Entry 4UI6 (X-ray diffraction, 1.80 A resolution); this record covers chains B and D.

[Chain B]
Protein: Tankyrase-2
Source organism: Homo sapiens
Notes: EC 2.4.2.30; fragment: c-terminal fragment, residues 946-1113
UniProt: Q9H2K2 (TNKS2_HUMAN); residue numbers follow UniProt; this construct covers 946-1113
Chain sequence (191 residues; row label = number of the first residue in the row):
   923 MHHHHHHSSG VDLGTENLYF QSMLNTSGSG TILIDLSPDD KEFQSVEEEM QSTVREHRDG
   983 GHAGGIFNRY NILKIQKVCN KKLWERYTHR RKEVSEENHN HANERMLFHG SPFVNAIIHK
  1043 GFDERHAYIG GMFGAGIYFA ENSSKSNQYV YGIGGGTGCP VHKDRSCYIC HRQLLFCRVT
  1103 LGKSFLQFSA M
Disordered / not traced: 923-951
Differences from the reference sequence: expression tag (923-945)
Ligand contacts:
  - TA-47 (ECZ; 8-methoxy-2-[4-(trifluoromethyl)phenyl]-3,4-dihydroquinazolin-4-one): Phe1030, His1031, Gly1032, Ser1033, Pro1034, Phe1035, Arg1047, His1048, Ala1049, Tyr1050, Tyr1060, Phe1061, Ala1062, Lys1067, Ser1068, Tyr1071, Ile1075
  - Zn2+ (ZN): Cys1081, Val1083, His1084, Cys1089, Cys1092
Curated features (UniProtKB/Swiss-Prot):
  - binding site (Zn(2+)): Cys1081, His1084, Cys1089, Cys1092
  - mutagenesis: Met1054 (M1054V: Loss of activity)
Reported in the primary citation:
  - binding site for TA-47: Gly1032, Pro1034, Phe1035, Tyr1050, Ser1068, Ile1075

[Chain D]
Protein: Tankyrase-2
Source organism: Homo sapiens
Notes: EC 2.4.2.30; fragment: c-terminal fragment, residues 1115-1162
UniProt: Q9H2K2 (TNKS2_HUMAN); residues 1115-1162 here = UniProt positions 1115-1162
Chain sequence (48 residues; each row starts with the number of its first residue):
  1115 MAHSPPGHHS VTGRPSVNGL ALAEYVIYRG EQAYPEYLIT YQIMRPEG
Disordered / not traced: 1162

[Chain B / chain D interface]
Pairs across the interface (154; chain B residue first):
  Glu964(B) with Tyr1151(D), hydrogen bond
  Val968(B) with Ile1153(D), hydrophobic
  Met972(B) with Ile1153(D), hydrophobic
  Arg977(B) with Asn1132(D); Leu1134(D); Ala1135(D)
  Gly986(B) with Ile1157(D)
  Ile988(B) with Met1158(D); Pro1160(D)
  Phe989(B) with Ile1157(D), hydrophobic; Met1158(D)
  Asn990(B) with Pro1160(D)
  Arg991(B) with Met1158(D), hydrogen bond (backbone-backbone); Glu1161(D), salt bridge
  Tyr992(B) with Tyr1155(D), hydrophobic; Gln1156(D); Met1158(D)
  Asn993(B) with Tyr1155(D); Gln1156(D), hydrogen bond (backbone-backbone); Met1158(D)
  Ile994(B) with Thr1154(D)
  Leu995(B) with Thr1154(D), hydrogen bond (backbone-backbone); Gln1156(D)
  Lys996(B) with Leu1152(D); Ile1153(D); Thr1154(D), hydrogen bond (backbone-backbone)
  Ile997(B) with Leu1152(D)
  Gln998(B) with Tyr1151(D); Leu1152(D), hydrogen bond (backbone-backbone)
  Lys999(B) with Glu1150(D); Tyr1151(D)
  Val1000(B) with Tyr1148(D), hydrogen bond (backbone-side chain); Pro1149(D); Glu1150(D), hydrogen bond (backbone-backbone)
  Cys1001(B) with Tyr1148(D)
  Asn1002(B) with Tyr1148(D), hydrogen bond (backbone-side chain)
  Leu1005(B) with Tyr1148(D), hydrophobic
  Trp1006(B) with Tyr1148(D)
  Arg1008(B) with Gly1144(D); Glu1145(D)
  Tyr1009(B) with Glu1145(D); Gln1146(D); Ala1147(D); Tyr1148(D), hydrophobic
  Arg1012(B) with Arg1143(D); Glu1145(D); Gln1146(D), hydrogen bond
  Val1016(B) with His1123(D); Gln1146(D)
  Glu1019(B) with His1123(D), salt bridge
  Arg1027(B) with Tyr1139(D), hydrogen bond
  Met1028(B) with Tyr1151(D), hydrophobic
  Leu1029(B) with Tyr1139(D), hydrophobic
  Val1036(B) with Leu1152(D), hydrophobic
  Phe1044(B) with Gly1144(D); Ala1147(D), hydrophobic
  Glu1046(B) with Met1115(D)
  Ala1049(B) with Met1115(D), hydrophobic
  Phe1055(B) with Gly1127(D); Glu1138(D); Val1140(D), hydrophobic; Tyr1142(D), hydrogen bond (backbone-side chain)
  Ala1057(B) with Met1115(D); Ala1116(D), hydrogen bond (backbone-backbone); Tyr1142(D)
  Gly1058(B) with Val1140(D); Ile1141(D); Tyr1142(D)
  Ile1059(B) with Met1115(D), hydrophobic; Tyr1139(D); Val1140(D); Ile1141(D), hydrogen bond (backbone-backbone); Gly1144(D)
  Tyr1060(B) with Tyr1139(D); Val1140(D), hydrophobic
  Phe1061(B) with Glu1138(D); Tyr1139(D), hydrogen bond (backbone-backbone); Ile1141(D), hydrophobic; Ala1147(D), hydrophobic
  Ala1062(B) with Ala1137(D)
  Glu1063(B) with Leu1136(D); Ala1137(D), hydrogen bond (side chain-backbone); Tyr1139(D), hydrogen bond
  Asn1064(B) with Ala1135(D); Leu1136(D), hydrogen bond (side chain-backbone)
  Lys1067(B) with Glu1138(D)
  Asn1069(B) with Tyr1155(D), hydrogen bond; Ile1157(D)
  Val1072(B) with Tyr1155(D)
  Ser1088(B) with Ile1157(D)
  Cys1089(B) with Ile1157(D)
  Tyr1090(B) with Gln1156(D); Ile1157(D); Met1158(D); Arg1159(D)
  Ile1091(B) with Gln1156(D), hydrogen bond (backbone-side chain)
  His1093(B) with Tyr1155(D); Gln1156(D)
  Arg1094(B) with Ile1153(D); Thr1154(D); Tyr1155(D), hydrogen bond (backbone-backbone); Ile1157(D)
  Gln1095(B) with Leu1152(D); Ile1153(D); Thr1154(D), hydrogen bond; Tyr1155(D)
  Leu1096(B) with Tyr1151(D); Leu1152(D); Ile1153(D), hydrogen bond (backbone-backbone); Tyr1155(D)
  Leu1097(B) with Tyr1151(D); Leu1152(D), hydrophobic
  Phe1098(B) with Glu1150(D), hydrogen bond (backbone-backbone); Tyr1151(D), hydrogen bond (backbone-backbone)
  Cys1099(B) with Tyr1148(D); Pro1149(D), hydrophobic
  Arg1100(B) with Ala1147(D); Tyr1148(D), hydrogen bond (backbone-backbone); Glu1150(D), salt bridge
  Val1101(B) with Ile1141(D), hydrophobic; Gln1146(D)
  Thr1102(B) with Ile1141(D); Gln1146(D), hydrogen bond (backbone-backbone)
  Leu1103(B) with His1123(D); Ser1124(D), hydrogen bond (backbone-side chain); Tyr1139(D), hydrophobic
  Gly1104(B) with His1123(D)
  Lys1105(B) with Gly1121(D); His1122(D); His1123(D), hydrogen bond (backbone-backbone); Ser1124(D)
  Ser1106(B) with His1122(D); Ser1124(D), hydrogen bond; Val1125(D); Thr1126(D), hydrogen bond
  Phe1107(B) with Pro1119(D), hydrophobic; His1122(D); Ser1124(D), hydrogen bond (backbone-backbone); Val1125(D); Thr1126(D), hydrogen bond (backbone-backbone)
  Leu1108(B) with Thr1126(D); Arg1128(D)
  Gln1109(B) with Thr1126(D), hydrogen bond (backbone-backbone); Gly1127(D); Arg1128(D), hydrogen bond (backbone-backbone)
  Phe1110(B) with Arg1128(D)
  Ser1111(B) with Arg1128(D), hydrogen bond (backbone-backbone); Pro1129(D); Ser1130(D), hydrogen bond (backbone-backbone)
  Ala1112(B) with Val1131(D)
  Met1113(B) with Pro1129(D); Ser1130(D), hydrogen bond (backbone-backbone); Val1131(D), hydrogen bond (backbone-backbone); Asn1132(D), hydrogen bond (backbone-backbone)
Other interface residues (no listed pair), chain B (82 interface residues in all): Leu955, Leu958, Glu978, Gly987, Asn1020, Phe1030, Ile1039, Ile1040, Asp1045, Gly1056, Cys1092

[Summary]
The interface between chain B and chain D involves 82 residues on one side and 43 on the other, with 40
hydrogen bonds and 3 salt bridges. Polar pairs include Arg991(B)-Glu1161(D), Glu1019(B)-His1123(D) and
Arg1100(B)-Glu1150(D). Ligands of chain B: TA-47 and Zn2+. From the paper: a binding site for TA-47 at
Gly1032(B), Pro1034(B) and Phe1035(B) among others.
Here chain B is Tankyrase-2 and chain D is Tankyrase-2, both from Homo sapiens. Entry 4UI6 (Crystal structure
of human tankyrase 2 in complex with TA-47) was determined by X-ray diffraction (same publication as 4UI3,
4UI4, 4UI5, 4UI7 and 4UI8).
